Entry 5V95 (X-ray diffraction, 2.30 A resolution); this record covers chain A.

# Chain A
Protein: Phosphoenolpyruvate carboxykinase, cytosolic [GTP]
From: Rattus norvegicus
Notes: EC 4.1.1.32
UniProtKB: P07379 (PCKGC_RAT); residues 1-622 here = UniProt positions 1-622
Sequence (622 residues; row label = number of the first residue in the row):
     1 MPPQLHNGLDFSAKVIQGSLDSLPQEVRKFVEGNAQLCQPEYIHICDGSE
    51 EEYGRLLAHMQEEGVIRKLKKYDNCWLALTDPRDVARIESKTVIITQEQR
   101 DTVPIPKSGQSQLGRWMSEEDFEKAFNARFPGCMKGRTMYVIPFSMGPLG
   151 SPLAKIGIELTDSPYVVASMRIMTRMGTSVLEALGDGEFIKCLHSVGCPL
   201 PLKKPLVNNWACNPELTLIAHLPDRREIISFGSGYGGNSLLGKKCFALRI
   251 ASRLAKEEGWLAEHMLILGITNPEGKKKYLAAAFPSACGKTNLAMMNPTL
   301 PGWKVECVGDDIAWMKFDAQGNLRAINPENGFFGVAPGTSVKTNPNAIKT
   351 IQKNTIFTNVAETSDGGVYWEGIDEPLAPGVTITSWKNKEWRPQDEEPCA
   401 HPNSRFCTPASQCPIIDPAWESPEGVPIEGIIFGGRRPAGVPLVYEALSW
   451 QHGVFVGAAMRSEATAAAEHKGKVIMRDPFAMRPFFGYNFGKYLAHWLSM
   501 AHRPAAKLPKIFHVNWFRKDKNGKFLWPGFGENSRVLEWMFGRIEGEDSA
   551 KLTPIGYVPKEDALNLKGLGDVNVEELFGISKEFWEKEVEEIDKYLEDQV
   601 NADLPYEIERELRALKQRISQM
Disordered / not traced: 1-9, 394-396, 463-475, 520-524
Construct notes: engineered mutation Arg477 (His in P07379)
Swiss-Prot annotation at these positions:
  - region: Gly457 to Gly487 (Omega-loop)
  - active site: Cys288
  - binding site (substrate): Arg87, Tyr235 to Gly237, Ser286, Asn403 to Arg405
  - binding site (Mn(2+)): Lys244, His264, Asp311
  - binding site (GTP): Ala287 to Asn292, Arg405, Arg436, Phe530 to Asn533
  - modified residue: Ser19 (Phosphoserine), Lys70 (N6-acetyllysine), Lys71 (N6-acetyllysine), Ser90 (Phosphoserine), Lys91 (N6-acetyllysine), Ser118 (Phosphoserine), Thr178 (Phosphothreonine), Ser286 (Phosphoserine), Lys473 (N6-acetyllysine), Lys521 (N6-acetyllysine), Lys524 (N6-acetyllysine), Lys594 (N6-acetyllysine)
Ion coordination: Mn2+ site 1: Glu63, His502, Glu607; Na+: Leu79, Asn208; Mn2+ site 2: Lys244, His264, Asp311

# Overview
Glu63, His502 and Glu607 form the Mn2+ site 1. The Na+ site is built by Leu79 and Asn208. From UniProt:
active-site residue Cys288, 8 substrate-binding residues, 3 Mn2+-binding residues and 12 GTP-binding residues.
Chain A is Phosphoenolpyruvate carboxykinase, cytosolic [GTP] (Rattus norvegicus); the structure, Structure of
the H477R variant of rat cytosolic PEPCK in complex with manganese, was determined by X-ray diffraction (same
publication as 5V97, 5V9F and 5V9G).
